4JB6 - chain A; structure by X-ray diffraction, 2.40 A resolution.

# Chain A
Molecule: 3-oxoacyl-[acyl-carrier-protein] synthase 2
From: Pseudomonas aeruginosa
Notes: EC 2.3.1.179
UniProtKB: O54440 (O54440_PSEAI); residues 1-414 here = UniProt positions 1-414
Chain sequence (414 residues; numbered 1 to 414; the number before each row is that of its first residue):
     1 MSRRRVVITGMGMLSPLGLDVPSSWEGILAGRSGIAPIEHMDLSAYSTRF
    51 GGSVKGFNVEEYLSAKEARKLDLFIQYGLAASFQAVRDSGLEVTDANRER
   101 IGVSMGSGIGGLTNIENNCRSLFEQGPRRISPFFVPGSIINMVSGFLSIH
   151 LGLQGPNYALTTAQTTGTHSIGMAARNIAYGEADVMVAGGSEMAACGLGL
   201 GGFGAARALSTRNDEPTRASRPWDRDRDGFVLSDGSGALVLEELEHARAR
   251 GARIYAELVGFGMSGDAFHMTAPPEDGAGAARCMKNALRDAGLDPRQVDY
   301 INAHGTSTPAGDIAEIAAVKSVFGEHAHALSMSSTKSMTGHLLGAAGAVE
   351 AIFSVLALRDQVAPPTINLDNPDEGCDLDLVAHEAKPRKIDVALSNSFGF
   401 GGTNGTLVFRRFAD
Not modelled in the structure: 1, 414
Differences from the reference sequence: engineered mutation Q164 (Cys in O54440)
Metal / ion sites: K+: N302, A303, E350, S395, N396
What the authors report for this chain:
  - conformationally variable residues (side-chain flip): F400
  - K+ coordination: N302, A303, E350, S395, N396
  - catalytic residues: H304, H341 (citing earlier work)

# Summary
N302, A303, E350, S395 and N396 form the K+ site. From the paper: catalytic residues H304 and H341; K+
coordination by N302, A303 and E350 among others.
Chain A is 3-oxoacyl-[acyl-carrier-protein] synthase 2 (Pseudomonas aeruginosa); the structure, Structure of
Pseudomonas aeruginosa FabF mutant C164Q, was determined by X-ray diffraction, deposited together with 4JPF
and 4B7V.
